PDB entry 6UUD | X-ray diffraction, 1.85 A resolution | chains H and A of the 3 polymer chains in the assembly

== Chain H ==
Molecule: 5D5 Antibody Fab, heavy chain
Organism: Mus musculus
Notes: antibody fragment or engineered binder
Sequence (221 residues; numbered 1 to 216 plus 5 insertion-coded residues; the number before each row is that of its first residue; a row labelled like 82A-82C holds insertion residues (82A, then the next letters in order)):
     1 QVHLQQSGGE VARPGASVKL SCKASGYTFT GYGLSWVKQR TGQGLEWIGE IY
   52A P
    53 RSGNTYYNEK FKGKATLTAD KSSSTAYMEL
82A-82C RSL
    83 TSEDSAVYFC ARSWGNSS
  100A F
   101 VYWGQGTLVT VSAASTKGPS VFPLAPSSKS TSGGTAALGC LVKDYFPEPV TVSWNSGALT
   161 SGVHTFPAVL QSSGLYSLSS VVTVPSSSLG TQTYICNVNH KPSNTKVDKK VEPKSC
Not modelled in the structure: 216
Disulfides: Cys-22/Cys-92, Cys-140/Cys-196
Covalent attachments: N-acetylglucosamine (NAG) linked to Asn-98
From the paper describing this entry:
  - post-translational modification sites: Asn-98

== Chain A ==
Molecule: Circumsporozoite protein
Sequence (18 residues; each row starts with the number of its first residue):
    81 EDNEKLRKPK HKKLKQPA
Not modelled in the structure: 93-98
From the paper describing this entry:
  - mutagenesis - K90R: unchanged binding to 5D5 Antibody Fab, heavy chain (chain H)
  - mutagenesis - K90D, K90E: decreased binding to 5D5 Antibody Fab, heavy chain (chain H)
  - binding site for N-acetylglucosamine: Lys-90

== Chain H / chain A interface ==
Residue-residue contacts (26; chain H residue first):
  Thr-30(H) with Asp-82(A)
  Gly-31(H) with Asp-82(A); Asn-83(A)
  Tyr-32(H) with Asn-83(A)
  Gly-33(H) with Asn-83(A), hydrogen bond (backbone-side chain)
  Trp-47(H) with His-91(A)
  Glu-50(H) with Arg-87(A), salt bridge; His-91(A), salt bridge
  Tyr-52(H) with Asp-82(A); Asn-83(A); Glu-84(A); Arg-87(A), hydrogen bond
  Arg-53(H) with Glu-81(A); Asp-82(A)
  Ser-54(H) with Glu-84(A)
  Asn-56(H) with Glu-84(A), hydrogen bond
  Tyr-58(H) with Glu-84(A), hydrogen bond; Lys-88(A); His-91(A)
  Ser-95(H) with Asn-83(A), hydrogen bond
  Gly-97(H) with Asn-83(A), hydrogen bond (backbone-side chain); Arg-87(A)
  Asn-98(H) with Arg-87(A), hydrogen bond (backbone-side chain); Lys-90(A), hydrogen bond (backbone-side chain)
  Ser-99(H) with Arg-87(A)
  Ser-100(H) with Arg-87(A), hydrogen bond
Other interface residues (no listed pair), chain H (17 interface residues in all): Trp-96
Other interface residues (no listed pair), chain A (9 interface residues in all): Leu-86
The authors on this interface:
  - epitope / paratope residues, chain H: Arg-53(H), Ser-54(H), Asn-56(H), Tyr-58(H)
  - epitope / paratope residues, chain A: Asp-82(A), Glu-84(A), Arg-87(A), Lys-90(A)

== Summary ==
The interface between chain H and chain A involves 17 residues on one side and 9 on the other, with 9 hydrogen
bonds and 2 salt bridges. Among the polar pairs are Glu-50(H)/Arg-87(A), Glu-50(H)/His-91(A) and
Gly-33(H)/Asn-83(A). The paper reports a binding site for N-acetylglucosamine at Lys-90(A); K90D and K90E of
chain A reduce binding to 5D5 Antibody Fab, heavy chain (chain H).
Chain H is 5D5 Antibody Fab, heavy chain (Mus musculus) and chain A is Circumsporozoite protein; the
structure, Crystal structure of antibody 5D5 in complex with PfCSP N-terminal peptide, was determined by X-ray
diffraction.
